PDB entry 8W5G | electron microscopy, 4.00 A resolution | chains L and H of the 5 polymer chains in the assembly

# Chain L
Protein: Light chain of Ab7
Source organism: Mus musculus
Sequence (101 residues; numbered 5 to 105; the number before each row is that of its first residue):
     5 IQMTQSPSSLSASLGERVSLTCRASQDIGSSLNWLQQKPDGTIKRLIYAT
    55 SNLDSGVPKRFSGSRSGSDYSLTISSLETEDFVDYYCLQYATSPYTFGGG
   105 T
Cystine bridges: Cys26-Cys91

# Chain H
Protein: Heavy chain of Ab7
Source organism: Mus musculus
Sequence (90 residues; each row starts with the number of its first residue):
    23 ISCKSSGYAFSSSWMNWVKQRPGKGLEWIGRIYPENGETNYNGKFKGKAT
    73 LTADKSSRSAYMQLNSLTSEDSAVYFCARSGYYFSSNYDF
Not modelled in the structure: 42-50

# Chain L / chain H interface
Pairs across the interface (14; chain L residue first):
  Asn37(L) - Tyr110(H)
  Ile47(L) - Phe112(H)  hydrophobic
  Arg49(L) - Asn109(H)  hydrogen bond (side chain-backbone)
  Arg49(L) - Tyr110(H)
  Arg49(L) - Asp111(H)  salt bridge
  Ser97(L) - Asn64(H)  hydrogen bond (backbone-side chain)
  Pro98(L) - Asn64(H)
  Tyr99(L) - Val40(H)  hydrophobic
  Tyr99(L) - Ile51(H)  hydrogen bond (side chain-backbone)
  Tyr99(L) - Gly52(H)  hydrogen bond (side chain-backbone)
  Tyr99(L) - Arg53(H)
  Tyr99(L) - Asn64(H)
  Phe101(L) - Val40(H)  hydrophobic
  Phe101(L) - Lys41(H)
Other interface residues (no listed pair), chain L (10 interface residues in all): Leu39, Leu92, Tyr94
Other interface residues (no listed pair), chain H (13 interface residues in all): Phe98, Phe106, Ser108

# Overview
Chain L and chain H form an interface of 10 and 13 residues respectively, with 4 hydrogen bonds and 1 salt
bridge. Among the polar pairs are Arg49(L)-Asp111(H), Arg49(L)-Asn109(H) and Ser97(L)-Asn64(H).
Here chain L is Light chain of Ab7 and chain H is Heavy chain of Ab7, both from Mus musculus. Entry 8W5G
(Cryo-EM structure of Qb-Ab7) was determined by electron microscopy (same publication as 8W5D, 8W5E, 8W5F,
8W5L, 8W5M, 8W5N and 8 further entries).
